PDB entry 4XHR | X-ray diffraction, 2.55 A resolution | chains A and N

[Chain A]
Protein: Protein UPS1, mitochondrial
Source organism: Saccharomyces cerevisiae (strain ATCC 204508 / S288c)
UniProtKB: Q05776 (UPS1_YEAST); numbering as in UniProt (aligned over 1-175)
Amino-acid sequence (189 residues; numbered -13 to 175; the number before each row is that of its first residue; numbers below 1 keep their minus sign (Met-13 is residue -13)):
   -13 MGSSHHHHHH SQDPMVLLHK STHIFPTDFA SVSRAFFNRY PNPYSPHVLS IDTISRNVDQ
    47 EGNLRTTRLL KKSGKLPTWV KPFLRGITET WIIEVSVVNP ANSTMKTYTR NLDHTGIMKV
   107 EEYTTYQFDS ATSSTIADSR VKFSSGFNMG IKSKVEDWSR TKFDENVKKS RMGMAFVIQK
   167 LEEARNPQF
Not modelled in the structure: -13 to 0, 171-175
Construct notes: initiating methionine (-13); expression tag (-12 to 0)
From the paper describing this entry:
  - mutagenesis - H33A/K58A/K61A/K148A/K155A, H33E/K58E/K61E, H33E/K58E/K61E/K148E, R42D, W77D, I78D, N97A, M104E/W144E, V106E: decreased growth
  - mutagenesis - I103E: unchanged growth
  - mutagenesis - H33E/K58E/K61E/K148E/K155E: abolished growth
  - mutagenesis - I78D, V106E: decreased binding to PA

[Chain N]
Protein: Mitochondrial distribution and morphology protein 35
Source organism: Saccharomyces cerevisiae (strain ATCC 204508 / S288c)
UniProtKB: O60200 (MDM35_YEAST); numbering as in UniProt (aligned over 1-86)
Amino-acid sequence (86 residues; row label = number of the first residue in the row):
     1 MGNIMSASFA PECTDLKTKY DSCFNEWYSE KFLKGKSVEN ECSKQWYAYT TCVNAALVKQ
    61 GIKPALDEAR EEAPFENGGK LKEVDK
Not modelled in the structure: 1-5, 77-86
Cystine bridges: Cys13-Cys52, Cys23-Cys42

[How chain A and chain N interact]
Pairs across the interface - 57 pairs, chain A then chain N:
  Ala16(A) - Leu33(N)  hydrophobic
  Ser19(A) - Tyr28(N)  hydrogen bond
  Ser19(A) - Leu33(N)
  Arg20(A) - Asn25(N)  hydrogen bond (side chain-backbone)
  Arg20(A) - Tyr28(N)
  Arg20(A) - Ser29(N)  hydrogen bond
  Phe23(A) - Tyr28(N)
  Asn24(A) - Asn25(N)  hydrogen bond
  Tyr26(A) - Ser6(N)
  Pro27(A) - Ser6(N)
  Leu35(A) - Ala7(N)
  Ser36(A) - Ala7(N)
  Ser36(A) - Ser8(N)
  Ser36(A) - Phe9(N)  hydrogen bond (side chain-backbone)
  Ile37(A) - Ser6(N)
  Ile37(A) - Ala7(N)  hydrogen bond (backbone-backbone)
  Ile37(A) - Lys17(N)  hydrogen bond (backbone-side chain)
  Asp38(A) - Ser8(N)  hydrogen bond
  Asp38(A) - Phe9(N)  hydrogen bond (side chain-backbone)
  Asp38(A) - Lys17(N)
  Asp38(A) - Tyr49(N)  hydrogen bond
  Asp38(A) - Val53(N)
  Thr39(A) - Trp46(N)
  Thr39(A) - Tyr49(N)  hydrogen bond (backbone-side chain)
  Ile40(A) - Trp46(N)
  Ile40(A) - Arg70(N)
  Ser41(A) - Arg70(N)
  Arg42(A) - Tyr20(N)  hydrogen bond
  Arg42(A) - Phe24(N)
  Val44(A) - Val38(N)
  Gly48(A) - Phe32(N)
  Leu50(A) - Phe24(N)  hydrophobic
  Leu50(A) - Tyr28(N)  hydrophobic
  Leu50(A) - Phe32(N)  hydrophobic
  Arg51(A) - Phe75(N)
  Leu55(A) - Leu66(N)  hydrophobic
  Trp77(A) - Phe9(N)  hydrophobic
  Trp77(A) - Gln60(N)
  Trp77(A) - Ile62(N)  hydrophobic
  Ile79(A) - Leu66(N)  hydrophobic
  Ile79(A) - Ala69(N)  hydrophobic
  Val81(A) - Phe75(N)
  Val83(A) - Phe75(N)  hydrophobic
  Val84(A) - Tyr28(N)
  Val84(A) - Phe32(N)  hydrophobic
  Pro86(A) - Phe32(N)  hydrophobic
  Pro86(A) - Leu33(N)  hydrophobic
  Lys92(A) - Phe75(N)
  Tyr94(A) - Pro74(N)  hydrophobic
  Tyr94(A) - Phe75(N)  hydrophobic
  Arg96(A) - Ala69(N)
  Arg96(A) - Glu72(N)  salt bridge
  Leu98(A) - Ile62(N)  hydrophobic
  Leu98(A) - Ala65(N)
  Leu98(A) - Leu66(N)  hydrophobic
  Leu98(A) - Ala69(N)  hydrophobic
  Tyr109(A) - Pro74(N)
Interface residues without a listed pair, chain A (37 interface residues in all): Phe15, Asn49, Thr53, Ser82, Thr93, Asp99
Interface residues without a listed pair, chain N (29 interface residues in all): Trp27, Thr50, Leu57, Glu68
Interface features reported in the paper:
  - hot spots on chain A (mutagenesis) - F23D, R42D, L50D, W77D, V84E, R96D: decreased stability with Mitochondrial distribution and morphology protein 35 (chain N)
  - hot spots on chain A (mutagenesis) - R42D, W77D: decreased binding to Mitochondrial distribution and morphology protein 35 (chain N)

[Overview]
37 residues of chain A face 29 of chain N across their interface, with 12 hydrogen bonds and 1 salt bridge.
Among the polar pairs are Arg96(A)-Glu72(N), Ser19(A)-Tyr28(N) and Arg20(A)-Asn25(N). From the paper:
H33A/K58A/K61A/K148A/K155A, H33E/K58E/K61E and H33E/K58E/K61E/K148E of chain A, among others, reduce growth;
F23D, R42D and L50D of chain A, among others, reduce stability with Mitochondrial distribution and morphology
protein 35 (chain N); 15 substitutions were tested in all.
Here chain A is Protein UPS1, mitochondrial and chain N is Mitochondrial distribution and morphology protein
35, both from Saccharomyces cerevisiae (strain ATCC 204508 / S288c). Entry 4XHR (Structure of a phospholipid
trafficking complex, native) was determined by X-ray diffraction.
